PDB entry 1XXV | X-ray diffraction, 2.50 A resolution | chains A and C of the 3 polymer chains in the assembly

Chain A:
Name: Protein-tyrosine phosphatase yopH
Source organism: Yersinia enterocolitica
Notes: EC 3.1.3.48; fragment: Catalytic domain, residues 163-468
UniProt: P15273 (YOPH_YEREN); residues 163-468 here = UniProt positions 163-468
Chain sequence (306 residues; row label = number of the first residue in the row):
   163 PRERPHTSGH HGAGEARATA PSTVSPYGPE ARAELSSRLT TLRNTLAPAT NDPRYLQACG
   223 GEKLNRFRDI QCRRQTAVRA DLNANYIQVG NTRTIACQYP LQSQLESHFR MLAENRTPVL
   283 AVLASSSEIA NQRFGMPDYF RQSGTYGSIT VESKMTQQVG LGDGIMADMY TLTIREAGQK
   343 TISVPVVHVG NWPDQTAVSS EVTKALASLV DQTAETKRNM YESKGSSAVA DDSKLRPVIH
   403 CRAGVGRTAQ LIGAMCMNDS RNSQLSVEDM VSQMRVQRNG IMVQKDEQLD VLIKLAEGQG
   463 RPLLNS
Not modelled in the structure: 163-186
Sequence notes: engineered mutation Arg-235 (Cys in P15273)
Curated features (UniProtKB/Swiss-Prot):
  - active site: Cys-403 (Phosphocysteine intermediate)
From the paper describing this entry:
  - binding site for Epidermal growth factor receptor derived peptide: Arg-278, Arg-337, Lys-342, Lys-386

Chain C:
Name: Epidermal growth factor receptor derived peptide
Chain sequence (8 residues; numbered 100 to 107; the number before each row is that of its first residue):
   100 XDADEYLX
Not modelled in the structure: 100-102
Modified positions: ACE (acetyl group) at position 100; Tyr-105 (deoxy-difluoromethelene-phosphotyrosine; FTY); NH2 (amino group) at position 107

Chain A / chain C interface:
Pairs across the interface (22):
  Phe-229(A) with Asp-103(C); Glu-104(C); Tyr-105(C)
  Arg-230(A) with Asp-103(C), hydrogen bond (backbone-backbone); Glu-104(C), salt bridge
  Asp-231(A) with Asp-103(C); Glu-104(C); Tyr-105(C), hydrogen bond (side chain-backbone); Leu-106(C), hydrogen bond (side chain-backbone); NH2_107(C), hydrogen bond (side chain-backbone)
  Ile-232(A) with Tyr-105(C)
  Asp-356(A) with Tyr-105(C)
  Gln-357(A) with Tyr-105(C)
  Cys-403(A) with Tyr-105(C)
  Arg-404(A) with Tyr-105(C)
  Ala-405(A) with Tyr-105(C)
  Gly-406(A) with Tyr-105(C)
  Val-407(A) with Tyr-105(C)
  Gly-408(A) with Tyr-105(C)
  Arg-409(A) with Tyr-105(C)
  Gln-446(A) with Tyr-105(C); Leu-106(C), hydrogen bond (side chain-backbone)
Also at the interface, not in a pair above, chain A (15 interface residues in all): Arg-228

In short:
Chain A and chain C form an interface of 15 and 5 residues respectively; the contacts include 5 hydrogen bonds
and 1 salt bridge. Among the polar pairs are Arg-230(A)/Glu-104(C), Asp-231(A)/Tyr-105(C) and
Asp-231(A)/Leu-106(C). The paper reports a binding site for Epidermal growth factor receptor derived peptide
at Arg-278(A), Arg-337(A) and Lys-342(A) among others.
Chain A is Protein-tyrosine phosphatase yopH (Yersinia enterocolitica) and chain C is Epidermal growth factor
receptor derived peptide; the structure, Yersinia YopH (residues 163-468) binds phosphonodifluoromethyl-Phe
containing hexapeptide at two sites, was determined by X-ray diffraction (same publication as 1XXP).
